PDB entry 5UFO | X-ray diffraction, 2.80 A resolution | chain A

Chain A:
Molecule: Nuclear receptor ROR-gamma
Organism: Homo sapiens
UniProtKB: P51449 (RORG_HUMAN); numbering as in UniProt (aligned over 265-507)
Sequence (258 residues; each row starts with the number of its first residue):
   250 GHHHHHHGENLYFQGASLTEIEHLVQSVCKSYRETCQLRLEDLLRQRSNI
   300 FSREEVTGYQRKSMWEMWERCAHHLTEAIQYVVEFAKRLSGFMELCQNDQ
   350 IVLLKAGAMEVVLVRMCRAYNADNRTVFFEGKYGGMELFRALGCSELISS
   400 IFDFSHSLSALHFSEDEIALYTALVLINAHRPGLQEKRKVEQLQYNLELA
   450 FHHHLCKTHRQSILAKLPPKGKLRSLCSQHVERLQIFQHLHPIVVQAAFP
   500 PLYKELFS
Unresolved in the structure: 250-264, 490-507
Construct notes: expression tag (250-264)
Small-molecule neighbours: 87J ((S)-{4-chloro-2-methoxy-3-[4-(methylsulfonyl)phenyl]quinolin-6-yl}(1-methyl-1H-imidazol-5-yl)[6-(trifluoromethyl)pyridin-3-yl]methanol): Cys285, Gln286, Leu287, Leu292, Trp317, Cys320, His323, Leu324, Arg364, Met365, Arg367, Ala368, Val376, Phe377, Phe378, Glu379, Phe388, Leu391, Cys393, Leu396, Ile400, Phe401, His479, Leu483

Summary:
Bound to chain A: compound 87J.
Chain A is Nuclear receptor ROR-gamma (Homo sapiens); the structure, Structure of RORgt bound to, was
determined by X-ray diffraction, deposited together with 5UFR and 5UHI.
